PDB entry 8UB7 | electron microscopy, 3.20 A resolution | chains E and I of the 9 polymer chains in the assembly

== Chain E ==
Protein: Avd
Source organism: Bordetella phage BPP-1
UniProtKB: chimeric construct of Q775D7, Q9FA38: residues 1-124 from Q775D7 (Q775D7_BPBPP) positions 1-124 (same numbers); residues 125-290 from Q9FA38 positions 5-170 (UniProt number = residue number - 120)
Sequence (290 residues; row label = number of the first residue in the row):
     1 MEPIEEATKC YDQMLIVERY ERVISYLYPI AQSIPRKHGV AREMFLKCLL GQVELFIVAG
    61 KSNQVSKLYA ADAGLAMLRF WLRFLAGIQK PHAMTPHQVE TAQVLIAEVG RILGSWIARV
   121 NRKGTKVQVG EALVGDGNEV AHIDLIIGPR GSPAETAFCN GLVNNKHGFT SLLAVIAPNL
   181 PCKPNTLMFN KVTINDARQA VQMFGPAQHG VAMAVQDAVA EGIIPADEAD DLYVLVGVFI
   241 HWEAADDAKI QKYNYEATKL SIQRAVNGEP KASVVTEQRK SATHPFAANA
Disordered / not traced: 1-11, 122-290

== Chain I ==
Molecule: Diversity-generating retroelement (DGR) RNA Sp
Sequence (140 nucleotides; each row starts with the number of its first residue):
     1 CAUGGCUCUG CCAACGCUAC GGCUUGGCGG GCUGGCCUUU CCUCAAUAGG UGGUCAGCCG
    61 GUUCUGUCCU GCUUCGGCGA ACACGUUACA CGGUUCGGCA AAACGUCGAU UACUGAAAAU
   121 GGAAAGGCGG GGCCGACUUC
Disordered / not traced: 1-2, 34-46, 57-58, 140

== Chain E / chain I interface ==
Pairs across the interface - 24 pairs, chain E then chain I:
  Gln32(E) - U24(I)  hydrogen bond to the sugar
  Ser33(E) - G16(I)  hydrogen bond to the base
  Ser33(E) - C23(I)  hydrogen bond to the sugar
  Ser33(E) - U24(I)  sugar contact
  Ile34(E) - U24(I)  sugar contact
  Pro35(E) - C23(I)  phosphate contact
  Pro35(E) - U24(I)  sugar contact
  Arg36(E) - U7(I)  base contact
  Arg36(E) - U24(I)  salt bridge to the phosphate
  Arg36(E) - U25(I)  salt bridge to the phosphate
  Lys37(E) - U7(I)  hydrogen bond to the base
  Gly39(E) - U7(I)  base contact
  Val40(E) - U7(I)  hydrogen bond to the base
  Arg42(E) - U25(I)  salt bridge to the phosphate
  Gly87(E) - A19(I)  base contact
  Lys90(E) - G21(I)  base contact
  His92(E) - A19(I)  stacking on the base
  His92(E) - G21(I)  hydrogen bond to the base
  Met94(E) - A19(I)  hydrogen bond to the base
  Thr95(E) - U18(I)  phosphate contact
  Thr95(E) - A19(I)  base contact
  Pro96(E) - A19(I)  base contact
  Gln98(E) - C17(I)  hydrogen bond to the phosphate
  Gln98(E) - U18(I)  phosphate contact
Also at the interface, not in a pair above, chain E (20 interface residues in all): Pro29, His38, Ala86, His97

== Overview ==
20 residues of chain E and 9 residues of chain I are in contact, with 8 hydrogen bonds, 3 salt bridges and 1
aromatic stacking contact. Polar pairs include Ser33(E)-G16(I), Lys37(E)-U7(I) and Val40(E)-U7(I).
Chain E is Avd (Bordetella phage BPP-1) and chain I is Diversity-generating retroelement (DGR) RNA Sp; the
structure, Diversity-generating retroelement (DGR) ribonucleoprotein reverse transcriptase - Active state
(N-occupied), was determined by electron microscopy, deposited together with 8UB8, 8UB9, 8UBA, 8UBB, 8UBC,
8UBD, 8UBE and 8UBF.
